Entry 1MG2 (X-ray diffraction, 2.25 A resolution); this record covers chains A and F of the 8 polymer chains in the assembly.

Chain A:
Name: Methylamine dehydrogenase, heavy chain
From: Paracoccus denitrificans
Notes: EC 1.4.99.3
UniProtKB: P29894 (DHMH_PARDE); residues -3 to 386 here correspond to UniProt positions 28-417 (UniProt number = residue number + 31)
Sequence (390 residues; row label = number of the first residue in the row; numbers below 1 keep their minus sign (Ala-3 is residue -3)):
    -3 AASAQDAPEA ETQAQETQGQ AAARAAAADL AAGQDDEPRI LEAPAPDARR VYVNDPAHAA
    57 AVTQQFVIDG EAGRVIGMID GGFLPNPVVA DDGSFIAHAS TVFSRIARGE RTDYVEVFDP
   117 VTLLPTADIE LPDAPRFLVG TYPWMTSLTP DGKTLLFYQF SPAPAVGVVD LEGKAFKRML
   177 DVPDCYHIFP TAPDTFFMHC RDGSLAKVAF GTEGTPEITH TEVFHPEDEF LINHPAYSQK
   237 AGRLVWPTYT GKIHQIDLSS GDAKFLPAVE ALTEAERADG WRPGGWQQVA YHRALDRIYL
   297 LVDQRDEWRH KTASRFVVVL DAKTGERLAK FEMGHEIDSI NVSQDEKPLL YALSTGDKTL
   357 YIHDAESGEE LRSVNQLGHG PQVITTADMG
Not modelled in the structure: -3 to 4
Cystine bridges: Cys181-Cys196
Differences from the reference sequence: engineered mutation Ala55 (Phe86 in P29894)

Chain F:
Name: Methylamine dehydrogenase, light chain
From: Paracoccus denitrificans
Notes: EC 1.4.99.3
UniProtKB: P22619 (DHML_PARDE); residues 1-131 here correspond to UniProt positions 58-188 (UniProt number = residue number + 57)
Sequence (131 residues; each row starts with the number of its first residue):
     1 ADAPAGTDPR AKWVPQDNDI QACDYWRHCS IDGNICDCSG GSLTNCPPGT KLATASWVAS
    61 CYNPTDGQSY LIAYRDCCGY NVSGRCPCLN TEGELPVYRP EFANDIIWCF GAEDDAMTYH
   121 CTISPIVGKA S
Not modelled in the structure: 1-6
Cystine bridges: Cys23-Cys88, Cys29-Cys61, Cys36-Cys121, Cys38-Cys86, Cys46-Cys77, Cys78-Cys109
Covalent attachments: covalent link Trp57-Trp108
Modified positions: Trp57 (2-amino-3-(6,7-dioxo-6,7-dihydro-1H-indol-3-yl)-propionic acid; TRQ)
Differences from the reference sequence: modified residue (57)
Swiss-Prot annotation at these positions:
  - modified residue: Trp57 (Tryptophylquinone)
  - cross-link: Trp57 to Trp108 (Tryptophan tryptophylquinone (Trp-Trp))

Interface between chain A and chain F:
Contacting residue pairs (80):
  Glu5(A) - Thr7(F)  hydrogen bond
  Glu7(A) - Asp19(F)
  Glu7(A) - Gln21(F)
  Glu7(A) - Ala22(F)  hydrogen bond (side chain-backbone)
  Gln11(A) - Gln21(F)  hydrogen bond (backbone-side chain)
  Gln11(A) - Cys86(F)
  Glu12(A) - Asp19(F)
  Gln14(A) - Gln21(F)
  Gly15(A) - Asp19(F)
  Gly15(A) - Ile20(F)  hydrogen bond (backbone-backbone)
  Gly15(A) - Gln21(F)
  Gln16(A) - Asn18(F)
  Ala18(A) - Ile20(F)  hydrophobic
  Ala19(A) - Asn18(F)
  Ala19(A) - Asp19(F)
  Ala19(A) - Ile20(F)  hydrophobic
  Ala22(A) - Tyr25(F)
  Ala22(A) - Leu43(F)  hydrophobic
  Ala23(A) - Asp17(F)
  Leu26(A) - Asn63(F)
  Leu26(A) - Tyr70(F)  hydrophobic
  Leu26(A) - Ile126(F)  hydrophobic
  Asp32(A) - Arg27(F)  salt bridge
  Asp32(A) - Thr44(F)
  Asp32(A) - Pro125(F)
  Asp32(A) - Ile126(F)  hydrogen bond (side chain-backbone)
  Glu33(A) - Asn45(F)
  Pro34(A) - Thr44(F)
  Pro34(A) - Asn45(F)
  Pro34(A) - Leu52(F)
  Pro34(A) - Arg75(F)
  Pro34(A) - Ile123(F)  hydrophobic
  Pro34(A) - Pro125(F)  hydrophobic
  Arg35(A) - Asn45(F)  hydrogen bond (backbone-side chain)
  Arg35(A) - Cys46(F)  hydrogen bond (backbone-backbone)
  Arg35(A) - Leu52(F)
  Ile36(A) - Cys46(F)
  Ile36(A) - Pro47(F)
  Ile36(A) - Thr50(F)
  Ile36(A) - Leu52(F)
  Ile36(A) - Glu113(F)
  Leu37(A) - Gly40(F)
  Leu37(A) - Gly41(F)
  Leu37(A) - Asn45(F)
  Leu37(A) - Cys46(F)  hydrogen bond (backbone-backbone)
  Leu37(A) - Pro48(F)
  Glu38(A) - Pro48(F)
  Ala39(A) - Pro48(F)
  Val58(A) - Asn81(F)
  Gln60(A) - Val82(F)  hydrogen bond (side chain-backbone)
  Gln60(A) - Ser83(F)
  Arg70(A) - Gln21(F)
  Arg70(A) - Asp37(F)  salt bridge
  Arg70(A) - Gly41(F)  hydrogen bond (side chain-backbone)
  Val71(A) - Cys38(F)
  Val71(A) - Ser39(F)
  Val71(A) - Gly40(F)  hydrogen bond (backbone-backbone)
  Val71(A) - Arg85(F)
  Ile72(A) - Gly40(F)
  Ile72(A) - Pro48(F)
  Gly73(A) - Ser39(F)
  Gly73(A) - Gly40(F)
  Met74(A) - Ser39(F)
  Met74(A) - Tyr80(F)  hydrogen bond (backbone-side chain)
  Met74(A) - Ser83(F)
  Met74(A) - His120(F)
  Asp76(A) - Tyr80(F)
  Asp76(A) - Asn81(F)  hydrogen bond (side chain-backbone)
  Val117(A) - Pro48(F)
  Thr118(A) - Pro48(F)
  Thr118(A) - Gly49(F)  hydrogen bond (backbone-backbone)
  Leu119(A) - Pro48(F)  hydrophobic
  Leu120(A) - Gly49(F)
  Leu120(A) - Lys51(F)
  Val370(A) - Arg85(F)
  Asn371(A) - Arg85(F)  hydrogen bond (backbone-side chain)
  Gln372(A) - Gly84(F)
  Gln372(A) - Arg85(F)
  Gln372(A) - Cys86(F)  hydrogen bond (side chain-backbone)
  Gln372(A) - Pro87(F)
Also at the interface, not in a pair above, chain A (38 interface residues in all): Phe62, Ile75, Leu373
Also at the interface, not in a pair above, chain F (44 interface residues in all): Trp26, Ser42, Asp66, Gly79

Overview:
Chain A and chain F form an interface of 38 and 44 residues respectively; the contacts include 16 hydrogen
bonds and 2 salt bridges. Polar pairs include Asp32(A)-Arg27(F), Arg70(A)-Asp37(F) and Glu5(A)-Thr7(F).
Here chain A is Methylamine dehydrogenase, heavy chain and chain F is Methylamine dehydrogenase, light chain,
both from Paracoccus denitrificans. Entry 1MG2 (Mutation of alpha PHE55 of methylamine dehydrogenase alters
the reorganization energy and electronic coupling for its ...) was determined by X-ray diffraction together
with 1MG3 from the same study.
